Entry 8PIL (electron microscopy, 3.20 A resolution); this record covers chains I and B of the 10 polymer chains in the assembly.

# Chain I
Molecule: DNA-directed RNA polymerase subunit beta
Organism: Escherichia coli
Notes: EC 2.7.7.6
UniProt: P0A8V2 (RPOB_ECOLI); numbering as in UniProt (aligned over 1-1342)
Sequence (1342 residues; numbered 1 to 1342; the number before each row is that of its first residue):
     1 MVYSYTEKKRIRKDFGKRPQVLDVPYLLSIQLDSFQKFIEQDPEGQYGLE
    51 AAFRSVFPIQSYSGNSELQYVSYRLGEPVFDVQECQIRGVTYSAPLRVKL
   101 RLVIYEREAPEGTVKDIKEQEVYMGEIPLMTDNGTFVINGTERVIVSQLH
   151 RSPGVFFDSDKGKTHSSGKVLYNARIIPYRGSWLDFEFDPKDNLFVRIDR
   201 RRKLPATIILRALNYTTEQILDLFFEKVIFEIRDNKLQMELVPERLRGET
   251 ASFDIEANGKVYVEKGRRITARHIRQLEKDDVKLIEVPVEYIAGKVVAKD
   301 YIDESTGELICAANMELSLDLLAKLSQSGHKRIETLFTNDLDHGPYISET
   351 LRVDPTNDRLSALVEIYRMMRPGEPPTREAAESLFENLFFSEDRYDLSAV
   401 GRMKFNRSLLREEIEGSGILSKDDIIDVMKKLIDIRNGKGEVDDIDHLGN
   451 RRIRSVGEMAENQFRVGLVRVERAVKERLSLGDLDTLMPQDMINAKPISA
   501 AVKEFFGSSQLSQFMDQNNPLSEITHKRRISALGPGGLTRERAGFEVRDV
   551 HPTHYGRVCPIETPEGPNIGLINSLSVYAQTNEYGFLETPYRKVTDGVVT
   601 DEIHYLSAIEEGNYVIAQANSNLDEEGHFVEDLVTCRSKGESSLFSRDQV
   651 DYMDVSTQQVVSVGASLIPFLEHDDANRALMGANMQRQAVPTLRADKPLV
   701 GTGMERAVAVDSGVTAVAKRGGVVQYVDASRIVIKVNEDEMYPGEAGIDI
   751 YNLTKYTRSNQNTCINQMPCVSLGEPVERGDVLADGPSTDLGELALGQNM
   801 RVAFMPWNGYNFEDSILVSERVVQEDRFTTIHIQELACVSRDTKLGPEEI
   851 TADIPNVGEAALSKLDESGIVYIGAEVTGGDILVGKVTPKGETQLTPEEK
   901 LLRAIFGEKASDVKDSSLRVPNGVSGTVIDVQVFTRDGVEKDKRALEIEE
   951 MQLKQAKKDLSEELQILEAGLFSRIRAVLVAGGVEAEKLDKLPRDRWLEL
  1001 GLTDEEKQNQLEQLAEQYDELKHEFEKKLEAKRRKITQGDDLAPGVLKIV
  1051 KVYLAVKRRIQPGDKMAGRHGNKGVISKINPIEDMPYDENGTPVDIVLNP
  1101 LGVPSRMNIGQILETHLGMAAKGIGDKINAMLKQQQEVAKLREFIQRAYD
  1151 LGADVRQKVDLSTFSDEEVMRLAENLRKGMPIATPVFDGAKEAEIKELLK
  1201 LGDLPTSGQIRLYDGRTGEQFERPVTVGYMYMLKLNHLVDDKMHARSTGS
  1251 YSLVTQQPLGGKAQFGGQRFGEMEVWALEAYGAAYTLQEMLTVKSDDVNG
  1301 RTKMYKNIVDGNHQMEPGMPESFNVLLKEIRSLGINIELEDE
UniProt features mapped onto this chain:
  - modified residue (N6-acetyllysine): Lys-1022, Lys-1200
  - mutagenesis: Ile-561 (I561S: Resistant to antibiotics salinamide A and B), Ile-569 (I569S: Resistant to antibiotics salinamide A and B), Ala-665 (A665E: Resistant to antibiotics salinamide A and B), Asp-675 (D675A/G: Resistant to antibiotics salinamide A and B), Asn-677 (N677H/K: Resistant to antibiotics salinamide A and B), Leu-680 (L680M: Resistant to antibiotics salinamide A and B), Glu-813 (E813K: Disrupts the enzyme's active center)

# Chain B
Molecule: template DNA
Sequence (40 nucleotides; row label = number of the first residue in the row):
     1 GGAAGATCGAAAAAAGCACGCTACCGCCCGCGTGGTGGTG
Unresolved in the structure: 37-40

# How chain I and chain B interact
Contacting residue pairs (16; chain I residue first):
  Asn-139(I) / DG26(B)  hydrogen bond to the phosphate
  Arg-143(I) / DC25(B)  sugar contact
  Lys-203(I) / DA11(B)  phosphate contact
  Lys-503(I) / DC27(B)  salt bridge to the phosphate
  Phe-514(I) / DC24(B)  phosphate contact
  Phe-514(I) / DC25(B)  sugar contact
  Arg-542(I) / DG16(B)  base contact
  Arg-542(I) / DC17(B)  hydrogen bond to the base
  Gly-1261(I) / DT22(B)  phosphate contact
  Lys-1262(I) / DT22(B)  hydrogen bond to the phosphate
  Gln-1268(I) / DC21(B)  sugar contact
  Arg-1269(I) / DG20(B)  salt bridge to the phosphate
  Arg-1269(I) / DC21(B)  phosphate contact
  Gly-1271(I) / DG20(B)  phosphate contact
  Glu-1272(I) / DC19(B)  sugar contact
  Met-1273(I) / DC19(B)  sugar contact
Also at the interface, not in a pair above, chain I (16 interface residues in all): His-165, Arg-202, His-1244
Also at the interface, not in a pair above, chain B (13 interface residues in all): DA10, DA12

# In short
The interface between chain I and chain B involves 16 residues on one side and 13 on the other, with 3
hydrogen bonds and 2 salt bridges. Among the polar pairs are Arg-542(I)/DC17(B), Asn-139(I)/DG26(B) and
Lys-1262(I)/DT22(B).
Chain I is DNA-directed RNA polymerase subunit beta (Escherichia coli) and chain B is template DNA; the
structure, E. coli transcription complex paused at ops site and bound to RfaH and NusA, was determined by
electron microscopy (same publication as 8PEN, 8PFG, 8PFJ, 8PH9, 8PHK, 8PIB, 8PID and 8PIM).
